1UR4 - chain A; structure by X-ray diffraction, 2.20 A resolution.

== Chain A ==
Name: Galactanase
Source organism: Bacillus licheniformis
Notes: EC 3.2.1.89
Sequence (399 residues; each row starts with the number of its first residue):
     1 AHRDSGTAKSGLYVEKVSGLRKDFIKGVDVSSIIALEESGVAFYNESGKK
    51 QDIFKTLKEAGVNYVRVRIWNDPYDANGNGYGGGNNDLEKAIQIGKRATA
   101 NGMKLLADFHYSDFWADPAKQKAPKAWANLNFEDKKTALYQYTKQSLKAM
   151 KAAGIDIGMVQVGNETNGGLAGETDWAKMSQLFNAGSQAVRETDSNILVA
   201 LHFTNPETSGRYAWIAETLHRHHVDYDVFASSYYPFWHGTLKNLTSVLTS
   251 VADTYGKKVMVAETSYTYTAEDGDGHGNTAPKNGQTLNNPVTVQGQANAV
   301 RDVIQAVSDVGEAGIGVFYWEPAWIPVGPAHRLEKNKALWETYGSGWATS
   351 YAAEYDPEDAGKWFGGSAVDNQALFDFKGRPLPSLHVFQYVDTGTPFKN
Disordered / not traced: 1-10, 398-399
Metal / ion sites: Ca2+: Asp-272, Asp-274, His-276, Asn-278, Ser-367, Asp-370

== Overview ==
Asp-272, Asp-274, His-276, Asn-278, Ser-367 and Asp-370 form the Ca2+ site.
Chain A is Galactanase (Bacillus licheniformis); the structure, The structure of endo-beta-1,4-galactanase
from Bacillus licheniformis in complex with two oligosaccharide products, was determined by X-ray diffraction
(same publication as 1R8L and 1UR0).
